Entry 8I9W (electron microscopy, 3.10 A resolution); this record covers chains C1 and LO of the 52 polymer chains in the assembly.

== Chain C1 ==
Molecule: 3341-nt RNA strand
From: Chaetomium thermophilum
Sequence (3341 nucleotides; row label = number of the first residue in the row):
     1 GGUUGACCUC GGAUCAGGUA GGAGGACCCG CUGAACUUAA GCAUAUCAAU AAGCGGAGGA
    61 AAAGAAACCA ACAGGGAUUG CCCUAGUAAC GGCGAGUGAA GCGGCAACAG CUCAAAUUUG
   121 AAAGCUGGCU UCGGCCCGCG UUGUAAUUUG GAGAGGAUGC UUUGGGCGAG GCUCCUUCUG
   181 AGUUCCCUGG AACGGGACGC CACAGAGGGU GAGAGCCCCG UAUAGUUGGA AGCCAAGCCU
   241 GUGUAAAGCU CCUUCGACGA GUCGAGUAGU UUGGGAAUGC UGCUCAAAAU GGGAGGUAAA
   301 UUUCUUCUAA AGCUAAAUAC CGGCCAGAGA CCGAUAGCGC ACAAGUAGAG UGAUCGAAAG
   361 AUGAAAAGCA CUUUGAAAAG AGGGUUAAAU AGCACGUGAA AUUGUUGAAA GGGAAGCGCU
   421 UGUGACCAGA CUUGCGCCCG GCGGAUCAUC CGGUGUUCUC ACCGGUGCAC UCCGCCGGGC
   481 UCAGGCCAGC AUCGGUUCUG GCGGGGGGAU AAAGGCCCAG GGAAUGUGGC UCCUCCGGGA
   541 GUGUUAUAGC CCUGGGUGUA AUACCCUCGC CGGGACCGAG GACCGCGCUC UGCAAGGAUG
   601 CUGGCGUAAU GGUCACCAGC GACCCGUCUU GAAACACGGA CCAAGGAGUC AAGGUUUUGC
   661 GCGAGUGUUU GGGUGUAAAA CCCGCACGCG UAAUGAAAGU GAACGUAGGU GAGAGCUUCG
   721 GCGCAUCAUC GACCGAUCCU GAUGUAUUCG GAUGGAUUUG AGUAGGAGCG UUAAGCCUUG
   781 GACCCGAAAG AUGGUGAACU AUGCUUGGAU AGGGUGAAGC CAGAGGAAAC UCUGGUGGAG
   841 GCUCGCAGCG GUUCUGACGU GCAAAUCGAU CGUCAAAUCU GAGCAUGGGG GCGAAAGACU
   901 AAUCGAACCA UCUAGUAGCU GGUUACCGCC GAAGUUUCCC UCAGGAUAGC AGUGUCGACC
   961 UUCAGUUUUA UGAGGUAAAG CGAAUGAUUA GGGACUCGGG GGCGAUUUUU AGCCUUCAUC
  1021 CAUUCUCAAA CUUUAAAUAU GUAAGAAGCC CUUGUUACUU AACUGAACGU GGGCAUUCGA
  1081 AUGUAUCGAC ACUAGUGGGC CAUUUUUGGU AAGCAGAACU GGCGAUGCGG GAUGAACCGA
  1141 ACGCGGGGUU AAGGUGCCGG AGUGGACGCU CAUCAGACAC CACAAAAGGC GUUAGUACAU
  1201 CUUGACAGCA GGACGGUGGC CAUGGAAGUC GGAAUCCGCU AAGGACUGUG UAACAACUCA
  1261 CCUGCCGAAU GUACUAGCCC UGAAAAUGGA UGGCGCUCAA GCGUCCCACC CAUACCCCGC
  1321 CCUCAGGGUA GAAACGAUGC CCUGAGGAGU AGGCGGCCGU GGAGGUCAGU GACGAAGCCU
  1381 AGGGCGUGAG CCCGGGUCGA ACGGCCUCUA GUGCAGAUCU UGGUGGUAGU AGCAAAUACU
  1441 UCAAUGAGAA CUUGAAGGAC CGAAGUGGGG AAAGGUUCCA UGUGAACAGC GGUUGGACAU
  1501 GGGUUAGUCG AUCCUAAGCC AUAGGGAAGU UCCGUUUCAA AGGGGCACUC GUGCCCCGUG
  1561 UGGCGAAAGG GAAGCCGGUU AAUAUUCCGG CACCUGGAUG UGGGUUUUGC GCGGCAACGC
  1621 AACUGAACGC GGAGACGACG GCGGGGGCCC CGGGCAGAGU UCUCUUUUCU UCUUAACGGU
  1681 CUAUCACCCU GGAAACAGUU UGUCUGGAGA UAGGGUUUAA UGGCCGGAAG AGCCCGACAC
  1741 UUCUGUCGGG UCCGGUGCGC UCUCGACGUC CCUUGAAAAU CCGCGGGAGG GAAUAAUUCU
  1801 CACGCCAGGU CGUACUCAUA ACCGCAGCAG GUCCCCAAGG UGAACAGCCU CUGGUUGAUA
  1861 GAACAAUGUA GAUAAGGGAA GUCGGCAAAA UAGAUCCGUA ACUUCGGGAA AAGGAUUGGC
  1921 UCUAAGGGUU GGGCACGUUG GGCUUUGGGC GGACGCCCUG GGAGCAGAGG GCCUCUAGCC
  1981 GGGCAACCGG CCGGCGGCCC UCAGCACCCG GGGUUGAAGC CCUUAGCAGG CUUCGGCCGU
  2041 CCGGCGUGCG GUUAACAACC AACUUAGAAC UGGUACGGAC AGGGGGAAUC UGACUGUCUA
  2101 AUUAAAACAU AGCAUUGCGA UGGCCAGAAA GUGGUGUUGA CGCAAUGUGA UUUCUGCCCA
  2161 GUGCUCUGAA UGUCAAAGUG AAGAAAUUCA ACCAAGCGCG GGUAAACGGC GGGAGUAACU
  2221 AUGACUCUCU UAAGGUAGCC AAAUGCCUCG UCAUCUAAUU AGUGACGCGC AUGAAUGGAU
  2281 UAACGAGAUU CCCACUGUCC CUAUCUACUA UCUAGCGAAA CCACAGCCAA GGGAACGGGC
  2341 UUGGCAAAAU CAGCGGGGAA AGAAGACCCU GUUGAGCUUG ACUCUAGUUU GACAUUGUGA
  2401 AAAGACAUAG GAGGUGUAGA AUAGGUGGGA GCUUCGGCGC CAGUGAAAUA CCACUACUCC
  2461 UAUUGUUUUU UUACUUAUUC AAUGAAGCGG GGCUGGACUU GCGUCCAACU UCUGGAGUUA
  2521 AGGUCCUUCG CGGGCCGACC CGGGUUGAAG ACAUUGUCAG GUGGGGAGUU UGGCUGGGGC
  2581 GGCACAUCUG UUAAACCAUA ACGCAGGUGU CCUAAGGGGG GCUCAUGGAG AACAGAAAUC
  2641 UCCAGUAGAA CAAAAGGGUA AAAGUCCCCU UGAUUUUGAU UUUCAGUGUG AAUACAAACC
  2701 AUGAAAGUGU GGCCUAUCGA UCCUUUAGUC CCUCGAAAUU UGAGGCUAGA GGUGCCAGAA
  2761 AAGUUACCAC AGGGAUAACU GGCUUGUGGC GGCCAAGCGU UCAUAGCGAC GUCGCUUUUU
  2821 GAUCCUUCGA UGUCGGCUCU UCCUAUCAUA CCGAAGCAGA AUUCGGUAAG CGUUGGAUUG
  2881 UUCACCCACU AAUAGGGAAC GUGAGCUGGG UUUAGACCGU CGUGAGACAG GUUAGUUUUA
  2941 CCCUACUGAU GAACUCGUCG CAAUGGUAAU UCAGCUUAGU ACGAGAGGAA CCGCUGAUUC
  3001 AGAUAAUUGG UUUUUGCGGU UGUCCGACCG GGCAGUGCCG CGAAGCUACC AUCUGCUGGA
  3061 UAAUGGCUGA ACGCCUCUAA GUCAGAAUCC AUGCCAGAAC GCGACGAUAC UACCCGCACG
  3121 UUGUAGACGU AUAAGAAUAG GCUCCGGCCU CGUAUCCUAG CAGGCGAUUC CUCCGCCGGC
  3181 CUCGAAGUGG CCGUCGGUAA UUCGCGUAUU GCAAUUUAGA CACGCGCGGG AUCAAAUCCU
  3241 UUGCAGACGA CUUAGAUGUG CGAAAGGGUC CUGUAAGCAG UAGAGUAGCC UUGUUGUUAC
  3301 GAUCUGCUGA GGGUAAGCCC UCCUUCGCCU AGAUUUCCCA G
Disordered / not traced: 1-2, 693-706, 803-884, 901-905, 987-1028, 1435-1858, 1887-1894, 1904-2070, 2082, 2093-2283, 2485-2545, 2571-2721, 2753-2756, 2801-2804, 2822-2828, 2833, 2909-2914, 2937-2940, 3338-3341

== Chain LO ==
Protein: 60S ribosomal protein L16-like protein
From: Chaetomium thermophilum
Reference sequence: G0SH61 (G0SH61_CHATD); numbering as in UniProt (aligned over 1-204)
Sequence (204 residues; numbered 1 to 204; the number before each row is that of its first residue):
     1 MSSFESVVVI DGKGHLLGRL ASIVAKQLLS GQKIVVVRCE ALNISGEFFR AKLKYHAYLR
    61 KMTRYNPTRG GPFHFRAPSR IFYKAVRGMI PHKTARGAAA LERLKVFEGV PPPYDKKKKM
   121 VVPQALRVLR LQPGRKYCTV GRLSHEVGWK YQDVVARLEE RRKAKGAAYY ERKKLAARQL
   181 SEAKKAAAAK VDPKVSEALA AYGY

== Interface between chain C1 and chain LO ==
Residue-residue contacts - 159 pairs, chain C1 then chain LO:
  G413(C1) with Arg69(LO), hydrogen bond to the base
  A618(C1) with Ala95(LO), sugar contact
  G619(C1) with Thr94(LO), phosphate contact; Ala95(LO), hydrogen bond to the phosphate; Arg96(LO), hydrogen bond to the phosphate
  G1156(C1) with Ser22(LO), hydrogen bond to the base; Met89(LO), hydrogen bond to the base
  C1157(C1) with Ser22(LO), hydrogen bond to the base; Ala25(LO), base contact; Lys26(LO), hydrogen bond to the phosphate; Met89(LO), hydrogen bond to the base
  C1158(C1) with Lys26(LO), salt bridge to the phosphate; Leu29(LO), phosphate contact; Met89(LO), sugar contact; Pro91(LO), sugar contact; Arg96(LO), salt bridge to the phosphate
  G1159(C1) with Arg96(LO), salt bridge to the phosphate
  G1160(C1) with Lys26(LO), salt bridge to the phosphate
  U1163(C1) with Arg19(LO), base contact; Ser22(LO), hydrogen bond to the base; Ile23(LO), base contact; Gln124(LO), base contact; Arg130(LO), sugar contact
  C1171(C1) with Arg135(LO), base contact
  A1172(C1) with Arg50(LO), phosphate contact
  U1173(C1) with Phe49(LO), phosphate contact; Arg50(LO), salt bridge to the phosphate
  C1174(C1) with Leu53(LO), sugar contact; Ala57(LO), base contact
  A1175(C1) with Arg50(LO), salt bridge to the phosphate
  U1287(C1) with Arg64(LO), phosphate contact
  G1288(C1) with Arg60(LO), sugar contact; Lys61(LO), sugar contact; Met62(LO), hydrogen bond to the sugar; Thr63(LO), hydrogen bond to the base; Arg64(LO), salt bridge to the phosphate; Pro72(LO), base contact
  G1289(C1) with Arg60(LO), salt bridge to the phosphate; Lys61(LO), base contact
  G1293(C1) with Gly88(LO), hydrogen bond to the base; Met89(LO), base contact
  C1294(C1) with Lys84(LO), sugar contact; Ala85(LO), hydrogen bond to the sugar; Gly88(LO), sugar contact; Met89(LO), base contact
  G1295(C1) with Gly18(LO), hydrogen bond to the phosphate; Lys84(LO), salt bridge to the phosphate; Ala85(LO), phosphate contact
  C1296(C1) with Leu17(LO), phosphate contact; Gly18(LO), hydrogen bond to the phosphate; Arg19(LO), hydrogen bond to the phosphate
  U1297(C1) with Leu16(LO), phosphate contact; Arg19(LO), salt bridge to the phosphate; Ser45(LO), hydrogen bond to the phosphate; Gly46(LO), base contact; Arg50(LO), hydrogen bond to the base; Arg135(LO), sugar contact
  C1298(C1) with Arg130(LO), base contact; Leu131(LO), phosphate contact; Gln132(LO), hydrogen bond to the phosphate; Arg135(LO), salt bridge to the phosphate
  A1299(C1) with Arg19(LO), hydrogen bond to the phosphate; Arg130(LO), hydrogen bond to the phosphate
  A1300(C1) with Gly18(LO), base contact; Arg19(LO), salt bridge to the phosphate; Ser22(LO), hydrogen bond to the base; Arg130(LO), salt bridge to the phosphate
  C2327(C1) with Tyr65(LO), sugar contact
  C2328(C1) with Tyr65(LO), sugar contact
  G2344(C1) with Gly70(LO), hydrogen bond to the sugar; Gly71(LO), sugar contact; Pro72(LO), sugar contact; Arg87(LO), salt bridge to the phosphate; His92(LO), salt bridge to the phosphate; Lys93(LO), salt bridge to the phosphate
  C2345(C1) with Gly70(LO), hydrogen bond to the phosphate; Gly71(LO), phosphate contact; Pro72(LO), phosphate contact; Phe73(LO), hydrogen bond to the phosphate; Arg87(LO), salt bridge to the phosphate; His92(LO), base contact; Lys93(LO), base contact
  A2346(C1) with Arg69(LO), phosphate contact; Gly70(LO), hydrogen bond to the phosphate; Phe73(LO), phosphate contact
  U2841(C1) with Arg64(LO), hydrogen bond to the phosphate
  C2842(C1) with Arg64(LO), salt bridge to the phosphate
  C2843(C1) with Arg60(LO), salt bridge to the phosphate
  A2945(C1) with Tyr65(LO), phosphate contact; Arg69(LO), salt bridge to the phosphate
  C2946(C1) with Tyr65(LO), sugar contact; Asn66(LO), hydrogen bond to the phosphate; Arg69(LO), salt bridge to the phosphate
  U2947(C1) with Asn66(LO), hydrogen bond to the phosphate
  A2962(C1) with Tyr151(LO), sugar contact
  A2963(C1) with Phe75(LO), sugar contact; Lys150(LO), salt bridge to the phosphate; Tyr151(LO), hydrogen bond to the phosphate
  U2964(C1) with Phe73(LO), sugar contact; His74(LO), phosphate contact; Phe75(LO), phosphate contact; Arg76(LO), hydrogen bond to the phosphate
  G2965(C1) with Met62(LO), sugar contact; Pro67(LO), sugar contact; Pro72(LO), phosphate contact; Phe73(LO), phosphate contact; His74(LO), hydrogen bond to the phosphate; Arg76(LO), salt bridge to the phosphate
  A3080(C1) with Lys136(LO), salt bridge to the phosphate
  C3089(C1) with His56(LO), sugar contact
  C3090(C1) with His56(LO), sugar contact; Glu146(LO), sugar contact; Val147(LO), hydrogen bond to the sugar; Gly148(LO), sugar contact
  A3091(C1) with Arg76(LO), salt bridge to the phosphate; Val147(LO), phosphate contact
  U3092(C1) with Lys150(LO), salt bridge to the phosphate
  A3125(C1) with Ala95(LO), base contact; Arg96(LO), base contact; Ala99(LO), sugar contact; Arg103(LO), hydrogen bond to the sugar
  G3126(C1) with Lys33(LO), salt bridge to the phosphate; Arg103(LO), salt bridge to the phosphate
  U3130(C1) with Glu5(LO), base contact; Ser6(LO), hydrogen bond to the sugar
  U3132(C1) with Lys117(LO), salt bridge to the phosphate; Lys118(LO), sugar contact
  A3133(C1) with Asp115(LO), base contact; Lys116(LO), sugar contact; Lys117(LO), sugar contact; Lys118(LO), sugar contact; Lys119(LO), sugar contact; Tyr169(LO), stacking on the base
  A3134(C1) with Gly166(LO), sugar contact; Tyr170(LO), stacking on the base; Lys173(LO), salt bridge to the phosphate
  G3135(C1) with Lys163(LO), phosphate contact
  A3136(C1) with Lys13(LO), phosphate contact; Arg38(LO), salt bridge to the phosphate; Lys163(LO), salt bridge to the phosphate
  A3137(C1) with Lys13(LO), salt bridge to the phosphate
  C3142(C1) with Tyr170(LO), phosphate contact
  U3143(C1) with Tyr170(LO), hydrogen bond to the phosphate; Lys174(LO), salt bridge to the phosphate
  C3144(C1) with Lys174(LO), phosphate contact; Ala177(LO), base contact; Arg178(LO), salt bridge to the phosphate; Ser181(LO), base contact
  G3152(C1) with Lys118(LO), base contact
  C3183(C1) with Lys165(LO), phosphate contact
  G3184(C1) with Lys165(LO), salt bridge to the phosphate
  A3185(C1) with Glu108(LO), base contact; Gly109(LO), base contact; Val110(LO), hydrogen bond to the base; Pro112(LO), sugar contact; Leu158(LO), hydrogen bond to the base; Glu159(LO), hydrogen bond to the base; Arg162(LO), base contact
  A3186(C1) with Phe107(LO), base contact
Interface residues without a listed pair, chain C1 (69 interface residues in all): C620, G2343, G2966, A3060, G3081, U3138, U3153
Interface residues without a listed pair, chain LO (94 interface residues in all): Met1, Ala21, Thr68, Ile81, Ile90, Pro111, Pro113, Val128, Pro133, Arg161

== Summary ==
69 residues of chain C1 and 94 residues of chain LO are in contact, with 39 hydrogen bonds, 36 salt bridges
and 2 aromatic stacking contacts. Polar contacts include G413(C1)-Arg69(LO), G1156(C1)-Ser22(LO) and
G1156(C1)-Met89(LO).
Here chain C1 is a 3341-nt RNA strand and chain LO is 60S ribosomal protein L16-like protein, both from
Chaetomium thermophilum. Entry 8I9W (Cryo-EM structure of a Chaetomium thermophilum pre-60S ribosomal subunit
- Dbp10-3) was determined by electron microscopy, deposited together with 8I9P, 8I9T, 8I9V, 8I9X, 8I9Y, 8I9Z
and 8IA0.
